9FJF - chains A and B of the 4 polymer chains in the assembly; structure by electron microscopy, 3.70 A resolution.

[Chain A]
Molecule: Lysosome membrane protein 2
From: Homo sapiens
Notes: engineered mutation(s): aa 36-431; N-terminal IgK leader; C-terminal TEV site and 10xHis tag
UniProtKB: Q14108 (SCRB2_HUMAN); numbering as in UniProt (aligned over 39-429)
Sequence (391 residues; each row starts with the number of its first residue):
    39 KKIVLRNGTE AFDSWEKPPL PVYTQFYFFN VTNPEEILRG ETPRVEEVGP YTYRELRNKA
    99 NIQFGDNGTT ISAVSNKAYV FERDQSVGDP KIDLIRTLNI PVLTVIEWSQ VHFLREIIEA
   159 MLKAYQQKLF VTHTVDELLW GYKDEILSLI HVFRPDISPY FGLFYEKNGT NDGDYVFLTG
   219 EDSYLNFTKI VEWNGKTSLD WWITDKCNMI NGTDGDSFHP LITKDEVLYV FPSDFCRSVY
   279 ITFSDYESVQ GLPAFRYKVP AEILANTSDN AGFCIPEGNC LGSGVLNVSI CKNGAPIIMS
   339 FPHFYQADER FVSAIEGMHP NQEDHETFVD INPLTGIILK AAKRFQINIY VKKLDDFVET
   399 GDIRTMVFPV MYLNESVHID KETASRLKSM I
Cystine bridges: Cys274-Cys329, Cys312-Cys318
Covalent attachments: N-acetylglucosamine (NAG) linked to Asn45, Asn68, Asn105, Asn206, Asn224, Asn249, Asn304, Asn325, Asn412
Swiss-Prot annotation at these positions:
  - region: Ile155 to Phe191 (Important for interaction with GBA1)
  - glycosylation (N-linked (GlcNAc...) asparagine): Asn45, Asn68, Asn105, Asn206, Asn224, Asn249, Asn304, Asn325, Asn412
What the authors report for this chain:
  - post-translational modification sites: Asn45, Asn68, Asn105, Asn206, Asn224, Asn249, Asn304, Asn325, Asn412
  - mutagenesis - Y163C, H171A, K181S, F191S: decreased expression
  - mutagenesis - H171K, R192S: unchanged binding to Lysosomal acid glucosylceramidase (chain B)
  - mutagenesis - R192S: unchanged expression
  - mutagenesis - H171A: decreased binding to Lysosomal acid glucosylceramidase (chain B)
  - mutagenesis - H171K: unchanged catalytic activity

[Chain B]
Molecule: Lysosomal acid glucosylceramidase
From: Homo sapiens
Notes: EC 3.2.1.45, 2.4.1.-, 3.2.1.104
UniProtKB: P04062 (GLCM_HUMAN); residues 1-497 here correspond to UniProt positions 40-536 (UniProt number = residue number + 39)
Sequence (497 residues; row label = number of the first residue in the row):
     1 ARPCIPKSFG YSSVVCVCNA TYCDSFDPPT FPALGTFSRY ESTRSGRRME LSMGPIQANH
    61 TGTGLLLTLQ PEQKFQKVKG FGGAMTDAAA LNILALSPPA QNLLLKSYFS EEGIGYNIIR
   121 VPMASCDFSI RTYTYADTPD DFQLHNFSLP EEDTKLKIPL IHRALQLAQR PVSLLASPWT
   181 SPTWLKTNGA VNGKGSLKGQ PGDIYHQTWA RYFVKFLDAY AEHKLQFWAV TAENEPSAGL
   241 LSGYPFQCLG FTPEHQRDFI ARDLGPTLAN STHHNVRLLM LDDQRLLLPH WAKVVLTDPE
   301 AAKYVHGIAV HWYLDFLAPA KATLGETHRL FPNTMLFASE ACVGSKFWEQ SVRLGSWDRG
   361 MQYSHSIITN LLYHVVGWTD WNLALNPEGG PNWVRNFVDS PIIVDITKDT FYKQPMFYHL
   421 GHFSKFIPEG SQRVGLVASQ KNDLDAVALM HPDGSAVVVV LNRSSKDVPL TIKDPAVGFL
   481 ETISPGYSIH TYLWRRQ
Unresolved in the structure: 241-250
Covalent attachments: N-acetylglucosamine (NAG) linked to Asn19, Asn59, Asn146, Asn270
Swiss-Prot annotation at these positions:
  - active site: Glu235 (Proton donor), Glu340 (Nucleophile)
  - glycosylation (N-linked (GlcNAc...) asparagine): Asn19, Asn59, Asn146, Asn270, Asn462
What the authors report for this chain:
  - catalytic residues: Glu235, Glu340 (citing earlier work)
  - post-translational modification sites: Asn19, Asn59, Asn146, Asn270
  - disease-associated variants - E388K, R395C: decreased catalytic activity
  - disease-associated variants - E388K: unchanged expression
  - disease-associated variants - E388K: unchanged binding to Lysosome membrane protein 2 (chain A)
  - disease-associated variants - R395C, D409H: decreased expression
  - disease-associated variants - R395C, D409H: decreased binding to Lysosome membrane protein 2 (chain A)
  - disease-associated variants - D409H: abolished catalytic activity

[Chain A / chain B interface]
Residue-residue contacts - 7 pairs, chain A then chain B:
  Tyr163(A) - Asn92(B)
  Gln164(A) - Arg395(B)  hydrogen bond
  Lys181(A) - Asp409(B)  salt bridge
  Phe191(A) - Glu151(B)
  Phe191(A) - Lys155(B)
  Phe191(A) - Leu156(B)  hydrophobic
  Arg192(A) - Glu151(B)  salt bridge
Other interface residues (no listed pair), chain A (9 interface residues in all): Lys161, Ala162, Glu183, Leu187
Other interface residues (no listed pair), chain B (12 interface residues in all): Leu91, Ala95, Ile130, Pro391, Ile406, Thr407
The authors on this interface:
  - specific contacts: Tyr163(A)-Asn92(B), Gln164(A)-Arg395(B) (hydrogen bond), Lys181(A)-Asp409(B) (salt bridge), Phe191(A)-Lys155(B), Arg192(A)-Glu151(B) (salt bridge)
  - interface residues, chain A: Ala162(A), Leu187(A), Phe191(A)
  - hot spots on chain A (mutagenesis) - F191S: abolished binding to Lysosomal acid glucosylceramidase (chain B)
  - interface residues, chain B: Leu91(B), Ala95(B), Ile130(B), Leu156(B), Pro391(B), Ile406(B)

[Summary]
9 residues of chain A and 12 residues of chain B are in contact; the contacts include 1 hydrogen bond and 2
salt bridges. Polar pairs include Lys181(A)-Asp409(B), Arg192(A)-Glu151(B) and Gln164(A)-Arg395(B). The
authors report contacts between Tyr163(A) and Asn92(B) and Phe191(A) and Lys155(B); a hydrogen bond between
Gln164(A) and Arg395(B); salt bridges between Lys181(A) and Asp409(B) and Arg192(A) and Glu151(B). From the
paper: catalytic residues Glu235(B) and Glu340(B); Y163C, H171A and K181S of chain A, among others, reduce
expression; 9 substitutions were tested in all.
Here chain A is Lysosome membrane protein 2 and chain B is Lysosomal acid glucosylceramidase, both from Homo
sapiens. Entry 9FJF (Lysosomal transporting complex of beta-glucocerebrosidase (GCase) and lysosomal integral
membrane protein 2 (LIMP-2) with bound Pro-macrobodies ...) was determined by electron microscopy.
